PDB entry 2MEV | X-ray diffraction, 3.00 A resolution | chains 1 and 2 of the 4 polymer chains in the assembly

# Chain 1
Name: Mengo virus coat protein (subunit VP1)
Source organism: Mengo virus
Reference sequence: P12296 (POLG_ENMGO); residues 1-277 here correspond to UniProt positions 558-834 (UniProt number = residue number + 557)
Sequence (277 residues; each row starts with the number of its first residue):
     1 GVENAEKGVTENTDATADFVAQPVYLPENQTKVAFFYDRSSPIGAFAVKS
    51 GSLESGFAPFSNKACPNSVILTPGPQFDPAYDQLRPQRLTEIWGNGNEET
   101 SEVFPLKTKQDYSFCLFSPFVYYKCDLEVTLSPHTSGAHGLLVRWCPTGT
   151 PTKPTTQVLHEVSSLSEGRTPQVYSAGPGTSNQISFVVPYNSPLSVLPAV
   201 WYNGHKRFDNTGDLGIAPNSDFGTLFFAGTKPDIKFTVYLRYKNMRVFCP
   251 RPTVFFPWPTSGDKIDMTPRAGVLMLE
Disordered / not traced: 269-277

# Chain 2
Name: Mengo virus coat protein (subunit VP2)
Source organism: Mengo virus
Reference sequence: P12296 (POLG_ENMGO); residues 1-256 here correspond to UniProt positions 71-326 (UniProt number = residue number + 70)
Sequence (256 residues; numbered 1 to 256; the number before each row is that of its first residue):
     1 DQNTEEMENLSDRVSQDTAGNTVTNTQSTVGRLVGYGTVHDGEHPASCAD
    51 TASEKILAVERYYTFKVNDWTSTQKPFEYIRIPLPHVLSGEDGGVFGATL
   101 RRHYLVKTGWRVQVQCNASQFHAGSLLVFMAPEYPTLDVFAMDNRWSKDN
   151 LPNGTRTQTNRKGPFAMDHQNFWQWTLYPHQFLNLRTNTTVDLEVPYVNI
   201 APTSSWTQHASWTLVIAVVAPLTYSTGASTSLDITASIQPVRPVFNGLRH
   251 EVLSRQ
Disordered / not traced: 1-7
UniProt features mapped onto this chain:
  - binding site (RNA): Q27

# How chain 1 and chain 2 interact
Contacting residue pairs - 102 pairs, chain 1 then chain 2:
  A5(1) with F182(2)
  E6(1) with Q181(2); F182(2), hydrogen bond (backbone-backbone); N184(2); T187(2), hydrogen bond; N188(2)
  K7(1) with V30(2); L33(2); Q181(2)
  G8(1) with H180(2)
  P75(1) with M167(2)
  T90(1) with A166(2); M167(2), hydrogen bond (backbone-backbone)
  E91(1) with R156(2); T157(2), hydrogen bond; N160(2); F165(2); A166(2)
  I92(1) with N160(2); G163(2); P164(2); F165(2), hydrogen bond (backbone-backbone)
  W93(1) with T157(2); N160(2)
  G94(1) with N160(2); K162(2); G163(2)
  G96(1) with K162(2)
  N97(1) with T159(2); N160(2); R161(2), hydrogen bond (backbone-side chain)
  E98(1) with R161(2)
  E99(1) with R161(2), salt bridge; K162(2), hydrogen bond (backbone-side chain)
  S101(1) with K162(2)
  E102(1) with K162(2)
  V103(1) with K162(2)
  L106(1) with P164(2), hydrophobic
  Y112(1) with P164(2); F165(2), hydrophobic
  L116(1) with F165(2), hydrophobic
  V121(1) with P132(2); E133(2)
  Y122(1) with E133(2), hydrogen bond; V198(2), hydrophobic; N199(2); I200(2), hydrophobic
  L194(1) with I200(2), hydrophobic
  S195(1) with I200(2), hydrogen bond (backbone-backbone); P202(2)
  V196(1) with N199(2); I200(2), hydrogen bond (backbone-backbone)
  P198(1) with I200(2), hydrophobic
  V200(1) with M167(2); H169(2)
  W201(1) with E133(2); P135(2); M167(2); D168(2)
  Y202(1) with E133(2); I200(2), hydrophobic; H209(2)
  N203(1) with E133(2), hydrogen bond (backbone-side chain); Y134(2), hydrogen bond (side chain-backbone); P135(2); T136(2), hydrogen bond; F140(2); H209(2); A210(2), hydrogen bond (side chain-backbone)
  G204(1) with Q208(2)
  H205(1) with D138(2), hydrogen bond (side chain-backbone); F140(2); Q208(2), hydrogen bond (backbone-backbone)
  K206(1) with Q208(2)
  R207(1) with Q208(2)
  F208(1) with Q208(2)
  N210(1) with T207(2); Q208(2)
  L214(1) with T136(2); D138(2); F140(2), hydrophobic
  A217(1) with I200(2), hydrophobic
  C249(1) with Y36(2); V198(2), hydrophobic
  P250(1) with L177(2)
  R251(1) with H169(2), hydrogen bond (side chain-backbone); Q170(2); L177(2); Y178(2)
  P252(1) with N171(2); Q174(2); L177(2); Y178(2)
  T253(1) with N171(2), hydrogen bond (backbone-side chain); Q174(2), hydrogen bond (backbone-side chain)
  V254(1) with F165(2), hydrophobic; H169(2); N171(2)
  F255(1) with P152(2), hydrophobic; N153(2); N171(2)
  W258(1) with W173(2)
Interface residues without a listed pair, chain 1 (50 interface residues in all): V9, C115, G212, D213
Interface residues without a listed pair, chain 2 (51 interface residues in all): Y104, L137, W175, R186, A201, S205

# In short
Chain 1 and chain 2 form an interface of 50 and 51 residues respectively, with 19 hydrogen bonds and 1 salt
bridge. Among the polar pairs are E99(1)-R161(2), E6(1)-T187(2) and E91(1)-T157(2). From UniProt: RNA-binding
residue Q27(2) on chain 2.
Here chain 1 is Mengo virus coat protein (subunit VP1) and chain 2 is Mengo virus coat protein (subunit VP2),
both from Mengo virus. Entry 2MEV (Structural refinement and analysis of mengo virus) was determined by X-ray
diffraction.
